Entry 1PE1 (X-ray diffraction, 1.74 A resolution); this record covers chains A and B.

# Chain A
Protein: 2-dehydro-3-deoxyphosphooctonate aldolase
Organism: Aquifex aeolicus
Notes: EC 4.1.2.16
UniProtKB: O66496 (KDSA_AQUAE); residues 1001-1267 here correspond to UniProt positions 1-267 (UniProt number = residue number - 1000)
Amino-acid sequence (267 residues; row label = number of the first residue in the row):
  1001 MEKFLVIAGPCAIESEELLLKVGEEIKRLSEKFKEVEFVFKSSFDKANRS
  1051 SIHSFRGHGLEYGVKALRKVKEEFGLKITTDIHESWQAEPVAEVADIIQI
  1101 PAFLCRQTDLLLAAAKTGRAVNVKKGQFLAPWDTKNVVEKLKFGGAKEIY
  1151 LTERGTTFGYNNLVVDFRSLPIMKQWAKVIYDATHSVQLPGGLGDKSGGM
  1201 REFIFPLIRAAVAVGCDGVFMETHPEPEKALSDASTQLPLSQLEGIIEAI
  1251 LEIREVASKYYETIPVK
Unresolved in the structure: 1192-1197, 1265-1267
Bound ions: Cd2+: Cys-1011, His-1185, Glu-1222, Asp-1233
Residues lining bound ligands: 2-phosphoglyceric acid (2PG): Lys-1041, Ser-1043, Lys-1046, Asn-1048, Asp-1081, Gln-1099, Pro-1101, Ala-1102, Lys-1124, Arg-1154, His-1185, Phe-1220, Glu-1222

# Chain B
Protein: 2-dehydro-3-deoxyphosphooctonate aldolase
Organism: Aquifex aeolicus
Notes: EC 4.1.2.16
UniProtKB: O66496 (KDSA_AQUAE); residues 2001-2267 here correspond to UniProt positions 1-267 (UniProt number = residue number - 2000)
Amino-acid sequence (267 residues; numbered 2001 to 2267; the number before each row is that of its first residue):
  2001 MEKFLVIAGPCAIESEELLLKVGEEIKRLSEKFKEVEFVFKSSFDKANRS
  2051 SIHSFRGHGLEYGVKALRKVKEEFGLKITTDIHESWQAEPVAEVADIIQI
  2101 PAFLCRQTDLLLAAAKTGRAVNVKKGQFLAPWDTKNVVEKLKFGGAKEIY
  2151 LTERGTTFGYNNLVVDFRSLPIMKQWAKVIYDATHSVQLPGGLGDKSGGM
  2201 REFIFPLIRAAVAVGCDGVFMETHPEPEKALSDASTQLPLSQLEGIIEAI
  2251 LEIREVASKYYETIPVK
Unresolved in the structure: 2001, 2192-2198, 2265-2267
Bound ions: Cd2+: Cys-2011, His-2185, Glu-2222, Asp-2233
Residues lining bound ligands: 2-phosphoglyceric acid (2PG): Lys-2041, Ser-2043, Lys-2046, Asp-2081, Gln-2099, Pro-2101, Ala-2102, Lys-2124, Arg-2154, His-2185, Phe-2220, Glu-2222

# Chain A / chain B interface
Contacting residue pairs - 64 pairs, chain A then chain B:
  Ala-1047(A) with Arg-2106(B); Gln-2107(B); Thr-2108(B), hydrogen bond (backbone-backbone)
  Asn-1048(A) with Arg-2106(B), hydrogen bond (backbone-side chain); Gln-2107(B)
  Arg-1049(A) with Lys-2140(B), hydrogen bond (backbone-side chain)
  Ser-1050(A) with Arg-2106(B); Asn-2136(B); Lys-2140(B)
  Ile-1052(A) with Thr-2108(B); Lys-2140(B); Phe-2143(B), hydrophobic
  His-1053(A) with Glu-2139(B), salt bridge
  Arg-1056(A) with Thr-2108(B); Asp-2109(B), salt bridge
  Glu-1084(A) with Glu-2084(B); Ser-2085(B), hydrogen bond
  Ser-1085(A) with Glu-2084(B), hydrogen bond (backbone-side chain)
  Phe-1103(A) with Phe-2103(B); Arg-2106(B); Gln-2107(B); Phe-2128(B), hydrophobic
  Leu-1104(A) with Leu-2104(B), hydrophobic; Gln-2107(B)
  Arg-1106(A) with Ala-2047(B); Asn-2048(B), hydrogen bond (side chain-backbone); Arg-2049(B); Ser-2050(B); Phe-2103(B)
  Gln-1107(A) with Ala-2047(B); Asn-2048(B); Phe-2103(B); Leu-2104(B)
  Thr-1108(A) with Ala-2047(B), hydrogen bond (backbone-backbone); Ile-2052(B); Arg-2056(B)
  Asp-1109(A) with Arg-2056(B), salt bridge
  Phe-1128(A) with Phe-2103(B), hydrophobic; Phe-2128(B), hydrophobic; Thr-2157(B)
  Ala-1130(A) with Tyr-2160(B), hydrophobic; Asn-2161(B)
  Pro-1131(A) with Tyr-2160(B)
  Trp-1132(A) with Tyr-2160(B), hydrophobic; Asn-2161(B)
  Asp-1133(A) with Asn-2161(B); Gly-2191(B)
  Asn-1136(A) with Ser-2050(B), hydrogen bond
  Glu-1139(A) with His-2053(B)
  Lys-1140(A) with Arg-2049(B), hydrogen bond (side chain-backbone); Ser-2050(B); Ile-2052(B)
  Phe-1143(A) with Ile-2052(B), hydrophobic
  Thr-1157(A) with Phe-2128(B); Thr-2157(B)
  Tyr-1160(A) with Ala-2130(B), hydrophobic; Pro-2131(B); Trp-2132(B), hydrophobic; Asp-2166(B), hydrogen bond
  Asn-1161(A) with Ala-2130(B); Trp-2132(B); Asp-2133(B)
  Asp-1166(A) with Tyr-2160(B), hydrogen bond
  Gly-1191(A) with Asp-2133(B)
Also at the interface, not in a pair above, chain A (37 interface residues in all): Asp-1045, Ser-1051, Leu-1112, Gln-1127, Leu-1129, Thr-1156, Arg-1168, Pro-1190
Also at the interface, not in a pair above, chain B (36 interface residues in all): Asp-2045, Ser-2051, Leu-2112, Gln-2127, Leu-2129, Thr-2156, Arg-2168

# In short
37 residues of chain A face 36 of chain B across their interface, with 11 hydrogen bonds and 3 salt bridges.
Polar pairs include His-1053(A)/Glu-2139(B), Arg-1056(A)/Asp-2109(B) and Asp-1109(A)/Arg-2056(B). Chain A
binds 2-phosphoglyceric acid. Chain B binds 2-phosphoglyceric acid. Cys-1011(A), His-1185(A), Glu-1222(A) and
Asp-1233(A) coordinate Cd2+.
Chain A and chain B are both 2-dehydro-3-deoxyphosphooctonate aldolase (Aquifex aeolicus); the structure,
Aquifex aeolicus KDO8PS in complex with cadmium and 2-PGA, was determined by X-ray diffraction, deposited
together with 1PCK and 1PCW.
